PDB entry 3RWT | X-ray diffraction, 3.00 A resolution | chains F and B of the 4 polymer chains in the assembly

Chain F (and B):
Protein: Fluorescent protein FP480
Source organism: Entacmaea quadricolor
Notes: chain B of this document is another copy of the same molecule, construct and numbering; everything in this record applies to it too
UniProtKB: D0VX33 (D0VX33_ENTQU); the construct has insertions or renumbered stretches relative to UniProt, so the offset changes along the chain: 0-79 = UniProt 152-231; 86-148 = UniProt 1-63; 151-236 = UniProt 66-151
Amino-acid sequence (235 residues; row label = number of the first residue in the row; note: 2 numbers in that range are skipped by the numbering (no residue carries them; nothing is unmodelled there); numbering starts at 0):
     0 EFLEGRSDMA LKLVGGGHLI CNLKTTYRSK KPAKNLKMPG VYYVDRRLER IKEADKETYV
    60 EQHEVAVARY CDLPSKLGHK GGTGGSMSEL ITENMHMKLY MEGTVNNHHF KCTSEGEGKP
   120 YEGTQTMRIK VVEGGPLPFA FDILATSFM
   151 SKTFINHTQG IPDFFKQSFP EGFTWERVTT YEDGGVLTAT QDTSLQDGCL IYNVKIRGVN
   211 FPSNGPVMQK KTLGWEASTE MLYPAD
Differences from the reference sequence: engineered mutation Glu0 (Gly152 in D0VX33), Phe1 (Gly153 in D0VX33); conflict Ser6 (Ala158 in D0VX33), Met8 (Leu160 in D0VX33), Leu22 (Phe174 in D0VX33), Arg45 (Tyr197 in D0VX33), Met126 (Gln41 in D0VX33), Lys152 (His67 in D0VX33), Phe165 (Trp80 in D0VX33), Ser228 (His143 in D0VX33); linker (80-85); chromophore (148)
Modified positions: Met148 (chromophore; NRQ)
Glycans and other covalent adducts: covalent link Met148-Ser151

Interface between chain F and chain B:
Contacting residue pairs (61):
  Arg5(F) with Ile19(B); Glu182(B), salt bridge
  Asp7(F) with Arg5(B); Asp7(B); Asn21(B), hydrogen bond; Met231(B)
  Met8(F) with Met231(B)
  Ala9(F) with Met231(B)
  His17(F) with Val40(B); Tyr233(B)
  Ile19(F) with Arg5(B); Met231(B), hydrophobic; Tyr233(B)
  Asn21(F) with Asp7(B), hydrogen bond; Asn21(B)
  Lys23(F) with Glu182(B), salt bridge
  Val40(F) with Glu226(B)
  Tyr42(F) with Ala227(B), hydrogen bond (side chain-backbone); Ser228(B)
  Asp44(F) with Arg68(B), salt bridge; Leu72(B)
  Arg46(F) with Cys70(B), hydrogen bond (side chain-backbone); Leu72(B), hydrogen bond (side chain-backbone); Ser74(B); His78(B)
  Glu48(F) with Ser74(B), hydrogen bond; Lys75(B), hydrogen bond (side chain-backbone); Leu76(B)
  Arg49(F) with Leu76(B)
  Ile50(F) with Lys75(B)
  His62(F) with Lys75(B)
  Val64(F) with Leu72(B); Pro73(B)
  Arg68(F) with Asp44(B), salt bridge; Arg68(B); Thr229(B)
  Cys70(F) with Arg46(B), hydrogen bond (backbone-side chain); Ala227(B), hydrophobic
  Leu72(F) with Asp44(B); Arg46(B), hydrogen bond (backbone-side chain); Val64(B)
  Pro73(F) with Arg46(B); Val64(B)
  Ser74(F) with Arg46(B); Glu48(B), hydrogen bond
  Lys75(F) with Glu48(B), hydrogen bond (backbone-side chain); Ile50(B)
  Leu76(F) with Glu48(B)
  His78(F) with Arg46(B)
  Glu182(F) with Arg5(B), salt bridge; Lys23(B), salt bridge
  Glu226(F) with Val40(B)
  Ala227(F) with Tyr42(B), hydrogen bond (backbone-side chain); Cys70(B), hydrophobic
  Ser228(F) with Tyr42(B)
  Thr229(F) with Arg68(B); Thr229(B)
  Met231(F) with Asp7(B); Met8(B); Ala9(B), hydrophobic
  Tyr233(F) with Ile19(B)
Interface residues without a listed pair, chain F (36 interface residues in all): Ser6, Arg45, Val66, Pro234
Interface residues without a listed pair, chain B (35 interface residues in all): Ser6, His17, Arg45, Arg49, His62, Pro234

Summary:
36 residues of chain F and 35 residues of chain B are in contact; the contacts include 12 hydrogen bonds and 6
salt bridges. Polar pairs include Arg5(F)-Glu182(B), Lys23(F)-Glu182(B) and Asp44(F)-Arg68(B).
Both chains are Fluorescent protein FP480 (Entacmaea quadricolor). Entry 3RWT (Crystal structure of circular
permutated Red Fluorescent Protein mKate(cp 154-153)) was determined by X-ray diffraction together with 3RWA
from the same study.
